PDB entry 3RI5 | X-ray diffraction, 3.40 A resolution | chains I and O of the 15 polymer chains in the assembly

Chain I:
Molecule: Mouse monoclonal Fab fragment, heavy chain
Source organism: Mus musculus
Notes: antibody fragment or engineered binder
Chain sequence (221 residues; numbered 1 to 221; the number before each row is that of its first residue):
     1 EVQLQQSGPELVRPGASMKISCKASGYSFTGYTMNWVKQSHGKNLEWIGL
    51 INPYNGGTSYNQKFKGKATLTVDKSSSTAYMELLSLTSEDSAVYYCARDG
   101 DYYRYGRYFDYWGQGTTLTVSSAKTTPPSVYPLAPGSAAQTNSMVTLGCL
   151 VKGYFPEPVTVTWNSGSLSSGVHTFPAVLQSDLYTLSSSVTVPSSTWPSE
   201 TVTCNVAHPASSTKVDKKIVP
Disordered / not traced: 136-142, 155-169
Cystine bridges: Cys-22/Cys-96, Cys-149/Cys-204

Chain O:
Molecule: Mouse monoclonal Fab fragment, light chain
Source organism: Mus musculus
Notes: antibody fragment or engineered binder
Chain sequence (210 residues; row label = number of the first residue in the row):
     1 QAVVTQESALTTSPGETVTLTCRSSTGAVTTINFANWVQEKPDHLFTGLI
    51 GGINNRAPGVPARFSGSLIGDKAALTITGAQTEDEAIYFCALWYSNHWVF
   101 GGGTKLTVLGQPKSSPSVTLFPPSSEELETNKATLVCTITDFYPGVVTVD
   151 WKVDGTPVTQGMETTQPSKQSNNKYMASSYLTLTARAWERHSSYSCQVTH
   201 EGHTVEKSLS
Disordered / not traced: 152-160, 190-193, 209-210
Cystine bridges: Cys-22/Cys-90, Cys-137/Cys-196

Chain I / chain O interface:
Contacting residue pairs - 77 pairs, chain I then chain O:
  Gln-39(I) with Glu-40(O); Phe-46(O)
  Asn-44(I) with Gly-101(O)
  Leu-45(I) with Phe-46(O), hydrophobic; Phe-89(O), hydrophobic; Phe-100(O)
  Trp-47(I) with Asn-96(O); His-97(O); Trp-98(O)
  Tyr-95(I) with His-44(O); Phe-46(O)
  Tyr-105(I) with Trp-93(O); Trp-98(O)
  Gly-106(I) with Gly-52(O)
  Arg-107(I) with Phe-34(O); Asn-36(O), hydrogen bond (backbone-side chain); Gly-52(O), hydrogen bond (backbone-backbone); Trp-93(O); Trp-98(O)
  Tyr-108(I) with Asn-36(O); Gly-51(O); Gly-52(O); Asn-55(O); Arg-56(O)
  Phe-109(I) with Asn-36(O), hydrogen bond (backbone-side chain); Gly-48(O); Ala-57(O)
  Asp-110(I) with Thr-47(O); Gly-48(O), hydrogen bond (backbone-backbone); Ala-57(O); Pro-58(O)
  Tyr-111(I) with Pro-58(O)
  Trp-112(I) with Val-38(O), hydrophobic; Phe-46(O), hydrophobic
  Gln-114(I) with His-44(O)
  Val-130(I) with Glu-126(O)
  Tyr-131(I) with Ser-124(O); Glu-126(O); Glu-127(O); Thr-130(O), hydrogen bond
  Pro-132(I) with Ser-124(O)
  Leu-133(I) with Phe-121(O), hydrophobic; Pro-122(O); Val-136(O), hydrophobic
  Ala-134(I) with Phe-121(O); Pro-122(O)
  Thr-146(I) with Phe-121(O)
  Leu-147(I) with Phe-121(O)
  Gly-148(I) with Phe-121(O)
  Leu-150(I) with Glu-127(O); Val-136(O), hydrophobic; Tyr-180(O), hydrophobic
  Lys-152(I) with Glu-127(O), salt bridge; Lys-132(O); Thr-134(O), hydrogen bond
  His-173(I) with Thr-140(O); Gln-170(O), hydrogen bond; Met-176(O)
  Thr-174(I) with Met-176(O)
  Phe-175(I) with Thr-138(O); Ile-139(O); Thr-140(O); Met-176(O), hydrophobic; Ala-177(O); Ser-178(O)
  Pro-176(I) with Thr-165(O); Gln-166(O); Ser-168(O)
  Val-178(I) with Thr-165(O); Tyr-180(O), hydrophobic
  Gln-180(I) with Thr-182(O), hydrogen bond
  Leu-186(I) with Tyr-180(O)
  Ser-187(I) with Val-136(O); Thr-138(O); Ser-178(O); Tyr-180(O), hydrogen bond (backbone-side chain)
  Lys-217(I) with Glu-126(O), salt bridge
Also at the interface, not in a pair above, chain I (42 interface residues in all): Val-37, Glu-46, Ser-59, Tyr-60, Asn-61, Asp-101, Pro-135, Thr-185, Ser-189
Also at the interface, not in a pair above, chain O (46 interface residues in all): Gly-102, Thr-119, Asp-141, Glu-163

Overview:
The interface between chain I and chain O involves 42 residues on one side and 46 on the other; the contacts
include 9 hydrogen bonds and 2 salt bridges. Among the polar pairs are Lys-152(I)/Glu-127(O),
Lys-217(I)/Glu-126(O) and Arg-107(I)/Asn-36(O).
Chain I is Mouse monoclonal Fab fragment, heavy chain and chain O is Mouse monoclonal Fab fragment, light
chain, both from Mus musculus; the structure, C. elegans glutamate-gated chloride channel (GluCl) in complex
with Fab, ivermectin and picrotoxin, was determined by X-ray diffraction (same publication as 3RHW, 3RIA and
3RIF).
